6JRP - chains A and B of the 3 polymer chains in the assembly; structure by X-ray diffraction, 3.00 A resolution.

# Chain A
Molecule: Protein capicua homolog
From: Homo sapiens
Reference sequence: Q96RK0 (CIC_HUMAN); residues 199-276 here = UniProt positions 199-276
Sequence (80 residues; numbered 197 to 276; the number before each row is that of its first residue):
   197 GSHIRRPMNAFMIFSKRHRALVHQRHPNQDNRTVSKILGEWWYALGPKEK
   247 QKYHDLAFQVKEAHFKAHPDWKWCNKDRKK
Not modelled in the structure: 197-198, 273-276
Modified residues: Mse204 (selenomethionine; parent Met); Mse208 (selenomethionine; parent Met)
Sequence notes: expression tag (197-198)

# Chain B
Molecule: 11-nt DNA strand
Sequence (11 nucleotides; each row starts with the number of its first residue):
     1 ATGAATGAAAA

# Chain A / chain B interface
Contacting residue pairs (18):
  Arg202(A) with DA10(B), base contact
  Asn205(A) with DA8(B), hydrogen bond to the base; DA9(B), hydrogen bond to the sugar
  Phe207(A) with DG7(B), sugar contact; DA8(B), sugar contact
  Mse208(A) with DA8(B), base contact
  Arg215(A) with DG7(B), base contact
  Asn227(A) with DT6(B), base contact
  Arg228(A) with DA5(B), hydrogen bond to the base; DT6(B), sugar contact
  Ser231(A) with DT6(B), hydrogen bond to the base; DG7(B), sugar contact
  Lys232(A) with DT6(B), phosphate contact; DG7(B), sugar contact
  Trp238(A) with DA8(B), hydrogen bond to the phosphate; DA9(B), phosphate contact
  Lys257(A) with DA11(B), salt bridge to the phosphate
  Trp269(A) with DA11(B), sugar contact
Interface residues without a listed pair, chain A (13 interface residues in all): Gly235
Interface residues without a listed pair, chain B (8 interface residues in all): DA4

# In short
Chain A and chain B form an interface of 13 and 8 residues respectively, with 5 hydrogen bonds and 1 salt
bridge. Polar pairs include Asn205(A)-DA8(B), Arg228(A)-DA5(B) and Ser231(A)-DT6(B).
Chain A is Protein capicua homolog (Homo sapiens) and chain B is an 11-nt DNA strand; the structure, Crystal
structure of CIC-HMG-ETV5-DNA complex, was determined by X-ray diffraction.
